Entry 7NDW (X-ray diffraction, 2.00 A resolution); this record covers chains A and C of the 4 polymer chains in the assembly.

[Chain A (and C)]
Name: Flavin-dependent thymidylate synthase
From: Thermotoga maritima
Notes: EC 2.1.1.148; chain C of this document is another copy of the same molecule, construct and numbering; everything in this record applies to it too
UniProt: Q9WYT0 (THYX_THEMA); residues 1-220 here = UniProt positions 1-220
Sequence (232 residues; numbered -11 to 220; the number before each row is that of its first residue; numbers below 1 keep their minus sign (Met-11 is residue -11)):
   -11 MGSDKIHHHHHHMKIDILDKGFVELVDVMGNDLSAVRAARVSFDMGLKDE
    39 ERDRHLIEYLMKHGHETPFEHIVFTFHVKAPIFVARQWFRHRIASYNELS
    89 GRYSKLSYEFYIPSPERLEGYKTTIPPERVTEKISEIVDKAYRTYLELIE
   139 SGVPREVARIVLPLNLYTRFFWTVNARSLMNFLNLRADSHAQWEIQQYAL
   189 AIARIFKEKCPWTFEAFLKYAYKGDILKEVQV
Disordered / not traced: -11 to 0, 32-35, 93-95, 219-220 (chain C: -11 to 0, 34-36, 220)
Differences from the reference sequence: initiating methionine (-11); expression tag (-10 to 0)
Ligand contacts:
  - dihydroflavine-adenine dinucleotide (FDA), molecule 1: Thr55, Glu58, Ile81, Asn163, Arg165, Ser166
  - dihydroflavine-adenine dinucleotide (FDA), molecule 2: Ala82, Ser83, Tyr84, Asn85, Glu86, Ser88
  - HUF ([[(2R,3S,4R,5R)-5-(6-aminopurin-9-yl)-3,4-bis(oxidanyl)oxolan-2-yl]methoxy-oxidanyl-phosphoryl] [(2R,3S,4S)-5-[5-methanoyl-7,8-dimethyl-2,4-bis(oxidanylidene)-1H-benzo[g]pteridin-10-yl]-2,3,4-tris(oxidanyl)pentyl] hydrogen phosphate): Arg78, His79, Arg80, Ile81, Ser166, Asn169, Leu173, Arg174, His178, Ala179
Curated features (UniProtKB/Swiss-Prot):
  - motif: Arg78 to Ser88 (ThyX motif)
  - active site: Arg174 (Involved in ionization of N3 of dUMP, leading to its activation)
  - binding site (FAD): Thr55, Arg78 to Ile81, Glu86, Asn163 to Arg165, Asn169
  - binding site (dUMP): Gln75 to Arg78, Glu86 to Arg90, Arg147, Arg174
Reported in the primary citation:
  - binding site for HUF: Ser88, Tyr91
  - catalytic residues: Ser88, Tyr91 (proposed by the authors, not directly observed)
  - contacts within the chain: Arg90-Tyr91 (hydrogen bond)
  - catalytic residues: Arg174 (citing earlier work)
  - conformationally variable residues (side-chain flip): Ser88, Tyr91
  - mutagenesis - S88A, R90A, Y91A: decreased catalytic activity on dUMP (citing earlier work)

[How chain A and chain C interact]
Residue-residue contacts (4; chain A residue first):
  Glu58(A) - Arg80(C)  salt bridge
  Arg80(A) - Glu58(C)  salt bridge
  Arg80(A) - Arg165(C)
  Arg165(A) - Arg80(C)
Other interface residues (no listed pair), chain A (5 interface residues in all): Thr55, Ile81
Other interface residues (no listed pair), chain C (5 interface residues in all): Thr55, Ile81

[In short]
The chain A/chain C interface involves 5 residues from each chain; the contacts include 2 salt bridges. Its
one salt-bridged contact is Glu58(A)-Arg80(C). Bound to chain A: compound HUF and dihydroflavine-adenine
dinucleotide. From the paper: catalytic residues Ser88(A), Tyr91(A) and Arg174(A); S88A, R90A and Y91A of
chain A reduce catalytic activity on dUMP.
Both chains are Flavin-dependent thymidylate synthase (Thermotoga maritima). Entry 7NDW (ThyX-FADH2 soaked
with 20 mM Formaldehyde) was determined by X-ray diffraction, deposited together with 7NDZ.
